PDB entry 3RNM | X-ray diffraction, 2.40 A resolution | chains A and B of the 3 polymer chains in the assembly

# Chain A (and B)
Molecule: Dihydrolipoyl dehydrogenase, mitochondrial
Source organism: Homo sapiens
Notes: EC 1.8.1.4; chain B of this document is another copy of the same molecule, construct and numbering; everything in this record applies to it too
UniProt: P09622 (DLDH_HUMAN); residues 1-474 here correspond to UniProt positions 34-507 (UniProt number = residue number + 33)
Amino-acid sequence (495 residues; row label = number of the first residue in the row; numbers below 1 keep their minus sign (Met-20 is residue -20)):
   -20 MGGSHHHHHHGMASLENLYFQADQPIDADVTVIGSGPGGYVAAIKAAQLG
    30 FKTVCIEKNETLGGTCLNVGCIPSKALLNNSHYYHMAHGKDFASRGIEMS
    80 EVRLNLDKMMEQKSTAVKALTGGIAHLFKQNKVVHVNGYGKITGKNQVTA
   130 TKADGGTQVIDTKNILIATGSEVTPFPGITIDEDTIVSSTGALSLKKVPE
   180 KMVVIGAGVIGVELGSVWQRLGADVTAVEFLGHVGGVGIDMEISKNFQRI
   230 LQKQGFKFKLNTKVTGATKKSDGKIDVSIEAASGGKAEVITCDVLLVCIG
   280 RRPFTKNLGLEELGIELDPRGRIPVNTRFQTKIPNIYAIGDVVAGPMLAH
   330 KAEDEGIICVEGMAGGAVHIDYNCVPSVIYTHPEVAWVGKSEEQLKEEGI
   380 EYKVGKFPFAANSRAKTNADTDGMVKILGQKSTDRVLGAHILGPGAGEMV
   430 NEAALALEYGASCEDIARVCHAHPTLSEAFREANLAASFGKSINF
Disordered / not traced: -20 to 2 (chain B: -20 to 3, 261-263)
Differences from the reference sequence: expression tag (-20 to 0)
Cystine bridges: Cys45-Cys50
Covalent attachments: beta-mercaptoethanol (BME) linked to Cys277
Small-molecule neighbours:
  - FAD (flavin-adenine dinucleotide): Ile12, Gly13, Ser14, Gly15, Pro16, Gly17, Gly18, Ile35, Glu36, Lys37, Asn38, Gly43, Thr44, Cys45, Val48, Gly49, Cys50, Ser53, Lys54, Gly117, Tyr118, Gly119, Ala147, Thr148, Gly149, Ser150, Ser168, Leu172, Ile189, Arg280, Phe283, Leu287, Ile318, Gly319, Asp320, Met326, Leu327, Ala328, His329, Ala331, Tyr359
  - N-cyclohexyltaurine (NHE; 2-[N-cyclohexylamino]ethane sulfonic acid): Asn225, Arg228, Ile229, Lys385, Phe386, Pro387, Asp401, Gly402, Met403, Leu421, Phe474

# How chain A and chain B interact
Residue-residue contacts - 163 pairs, chain A then chain B:
  Tyr19(A) with Asn473(B), hydrogen bond
  Ile23(A) with Ile472(B), hydrophobic
  Lys24(A) with Phe468(B)
  Gln27(A) with Phe468(B); Lys470(B); Ser471(B), hydrogen bond (side chain-backbone); Ile472(B)
  Cys45(A) with His452(B), hydrogen bond
  Ile51(A) with Thr396(B)
  Lys54(A) with Pro453(B)
  Ala55(A) with Thr396(B)
  Asn58(A) with Asn397(B), hydrogen bond
  Asn59(A) with Arg74(B), hydrogen bond; Ile76(B)
  Tyr62(A) with Met65(B), hydrophobic; Phe71(B), hydrophobic; Arg74(B); Ile76(B), hydrophobic; Asn397(B)
  Tyr63(A) with Ile76(B)
  Met65(A) with Tyr62(B)
  Phe71(A) with Tyr62(B), hydrophobic; Phe71(B), hydrophobic
  Ala72(A) with Lys87(B)
  Ser73(A) with Lys87(B); Gln91(B)
  Arg74(A) with Asn59(B), hydrogen bond; Tyr62(B); Met88(B)
  Gly75(A) with Arg82(B); Leu83(B); Asn84(B), hydrogen bond (backbone-backbone); Lys87(B)
  Ile76(A) with Asn59(B); Tyr62(B), hydrophobic; Tyr63(B); Arg82(B)
  Glu77(A) with Glu80(B); Val81(B); Arg82(B), hydrogen bond (backbone-backbone); Asn84(B), hydrogen bond
  Met78(A) with Met78(B), hydrophobic; Glu80(B)
  Ser79(A) with Ser79(B); Glu80(B), hydrogen bond (backbone-backbone)
  Glu80(A) with Glu77(B); Met78(B); Ser79(B), hydrogen bond
  Val81(A) with Glu77(B); Met78(B), hydrophobic
  Arg82(A) with Gly75(B); Ile76(B); Glu77(B), salt bridge
  Leu83(A) with Gly75(B)
  Asn84(A) with Gly75(B), hydrogen bond (backbone-backbone); Glu77(B), hydrogen bond
  Lys87(A) with Ala72(B); Ser73(B); Gly75(B)
  Met88(A) with Arg74(B); Gly75(B)
  Gln91(A) with Ser73(B); Thr396(B), hydrogen bond (side chain-backbone); Ala398(B)
  Ala95(A) with Thr396(B)
  Ala98(A) with Lys395(B)
  Leu99(A) with Ser392(B); Lys395(B)
  Leu106(A) with Ile472(B); Asn473(B); Phe474(B)
  Gln109(A) with Phe474(B), hydrogen bond (side chain-backbone)
  Ala328(A) with His452(B)
  His329(A) with Cys449(B); His450(B); Ala451(B); His452(B), hydrogen bond (side chain-backbone)
  Glu332(A) with His452(B), salt bridge
  Asp333(A) with Cys449(B); Arg460(B), salt bridge
  Glu340(A) with Arg447(B), salt bridge
  Pro355(A) with Cys449(B)
  Val357(A) with Ala451(B), hydrophobic
  Tyr359(A) with Arg393(B); His452(B); Pro453(B), hydrogen bond (side chain-backbone); Thr454(B)
  Glu363(A) with Arg393(B), salt bridge
  Ser392(A) with Ile51(B)
  Arg393(A) with Glu363(B), salt bridge; Glu427(B), salt bridge
  Lys395(A) with Ala98(B)
  Thr396(A) with Ile51(B); Lys54(B); Ala55(B); Gln91(B), hydrogen bond (backbone-side chain)
  Asn397(A) with Asn58(B), hydrogen bond; Tyr62(B)
  Gly426(A) with Thr454(B)
  Glu427(A) with Arg393(B), salt bridge; Thr454(B); Leu455(B), hydrogen bond (side chain-backbone); Ser456(B), hydrogen bond (side chain-backbone)
  Asn430(A) with Glu431(B); His450(B); Ala451(B), hydrogen bond (side chain-backbone); Thr454(B), hydrogen bond; Ser456(B), hydrogen bond
  Glu431(A) with Asn430(B); Glu431(B); Leu434(B)
  Ala433(A) with Val448(B), hydrophobic; Cys449(B)
  Leu434(A) with Glu431(B); Ala435(B), hydrophobic; Val448(B), hydrophobic
  Ala435(A) with Leu434(B), hydrophobic
  Glu437(A) with Val448(B)
  Tyr438(A) with Tyr438(B), hydrophobic; Ala440(B); Asp444(B), hydrogen bond
  Ala440(A) with Tyr438(B)
  Asp444(A) with Tyr438(B), hydrogen bond
  Arg447(A) with Glu340(B), salt bridge
  Val448(A) with Leu434(B), hydrophobic; Glu437(B)
  Cys449(A) with His329(B); Asp333(B); Pro355(B); Ala433(B)
  His450(A) with His329(B); Asn430(B)
  Ala451(A) with His329(B); Val357(B), hydrophobic; Asn430(B), hydrogen bond (backbone-side chain)
  His452(A) with Cys45(B), hydrogen bond; Ala328(B); His329(B), hydrogen bond (backbone-side chain); Glu332(B), salt bridge; Tyr359(B)
  Pro453(A) with Lys54(B); Tyr359(B), hydrogen bond (backbone-side chain)
  Thr454(A) with Tyr359(B); Gly426(B); Glu427(B); Asn430(B)
  Leu455(A) with Glu427(B), hydrogen bond (backbone-side chain)
  Ser456(A) with Glu427(B), hydrogen bond (backbone-side chain); Asn430(B), hydrogen bond
  Arg460(A) with Asp333(B), salt bridge
  Phe468(A) with Lys24(B); Gln27(B); Leu28(B), hydrophobic
  Lys470(A) with Gln27(B)
  Ser471(A) with Gln27(B), hydrogen bond (backbone-side chain)
  Ile472(A) with Val20(B), hydrophobic; Ile23(B); Lys24(B); Leu106(B)
  Asn473(A) with Tyr19(B), hydrogen bond; Leu106(B)
  Phe474(A) with Leu106(B); Gln109(B), hydrogen bond (backbone-side chain)
Interface residues without a listed pair, chain A (86 interface residues in all): Val20, Leu28, Cys50, Ala66, Cys353, Val354, Ala398, Ser441, Glu457
Interface residues without a listed pair, chain B (87 interface residues in all): Cys50, Ala66, Ala95, Leu99, Cys353, Val354, Val429, Ser441, Glu457

# In short
86 residues of chain A face 87 of chain B across their interface, with 36 hydrogen bonds and 11 salt bridges.
Polar pairs include Arg82(A)-Glu77(B), Glu332(A)-His452(B) and Asp333(A)-Arg460(B). Bound to chain A:
flavin-adenine dinucleotide and N-cyclohexyltaurine.
Both chains are Dihydrolipoyl dehydrogenase, mitochondrial (Homo sapiens). Entry 3RNM (The crystal structure
of the subunit binding of human dihydrolipoamide transacylase (E2b) bound to human dihydrolipoamide ...) was
determined by X-ray diffraction.
